9ITP - chains Q and Z of the 16 polymer chains in the assembly; structure by electron microscopy, 3.85 A resolution.

[Chain Q]
Protein: ATP synthase subunit c
Source organism: Chloroflexus aurantiacus J-10-fl
UniProt: A9WGS9 (ATPL_CHLAA); residues 1-76 here = UniProt positions 1-76
Sequence (76 residues; numbered 1 to 76; the number before each row is that of its first residue):
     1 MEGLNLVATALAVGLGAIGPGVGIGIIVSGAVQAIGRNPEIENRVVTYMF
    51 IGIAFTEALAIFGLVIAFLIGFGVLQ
Unresolved in the structure: 73-76
Swiss-Prot annotation at these positions:
  - site: Glu57 (Reversibly protonated during proton transport)

[Chain Z]
Protein: ATP synthase subunit a
Source organism: Chloroflexus aurantiacus J-10-fl
UniProt: A9WGT0 (A9WGT0_CHLAA); residue numbers follow UniProt; this construct covers 1-312
Sequence (312 residues; numbered 1 to 312; the number before each row is that of its first residue):
     1 MSTRTRNILIIVGALIISIASRFFLYTGPPHVEVAAEVIFDGIPGFPITN
    51 SFVVAIIIDIFVIALAVAATRNLQMVPRGLQNVMEFILESLYNLFRNINA
   101 KYVATAFPLVATIFLFVLFGNWFGLLPGVGSIGVCHEKKEEHAVVDERLA
   151 LAAPAAPLSSVAAAEGEEIHDTCAAQGKKLVPLFRAPAADLNFTFAIAVI
   201 SFVFIEYWGFRALGPGYLKKFFNTNGIMSFVGIIEFISELVKPFALAFRL
   251 FGNIFAGEVLLVVMAFLVPLLLPLPFYGFEVFVGFIQALIFALLTYAFLN
   301 IAVTGHDEEHAH
Unresolved in the structure: 1-11, 136-168, 305-312
Disulfides: Cys135-Cys173

[Interface between chain Q and chain Z]
Contacting residue pairs - 13 pairs, chain Q then chain Z:
  Thr47(Q) with Ile301(Z)
  Phe50(Q) with Leu294(Z), hydrophobic; Ala297(Z), hydrophobic; Ile301(Z), hydrophobic
  Ile51(Q) with Ile301(Z), hydrophobic
  Ala54(Q) with Ser238(Z); Lys242(Z)
  Phe55(Q) with Ile234(Z), hydrophobic; Glu235(Z)
  Glu57(Q) with Arg249(Z), salt bridge
  Ile61(Q) with Val241(Z), hydrophobic
  Phe62(Q) with Ile237(Z), hydrophobic
  Phe68(Q) with Phe248(Z), hydrophobic
Also at the interface, not in a pair above, chain Q (12 interface residues in all): Glu42, Ala58, Leu64
Also at the interface, not in a pair above, chain Z (15 interface residues in all): Asn97, Val231, Ala245, Phe298

[In short]
12 residues of chain Q and 15 residues of chain Z are in contact, with 1 salt bridge. The salt-bridged pair is
Glu57(Q)-Arg249(Z).
Chain Q is ATP synthase subunit c and chain Z is ATP synthase subunit a, both from Chloroflexus aurantiacus
J-10-fl; the structure, Chloroflexus aurantiacus ATP synthase, state 2, focused refinement of FO and
peripheral stalk, was determined by electron microscopy, deposited together with 9ITJ, 9ITK, 9ITL, 9ITM, 9ITN,
9ITO and 11 further entries.
